PDB entry 8D4R | X-ray diffraction, 3.81 A resolution | chains G and D of the 6 polymer chains in the assembly

== Chain G ==
Molecule: Envelope glycoprotein gp120
From: Human immunodeficiency virus 1
Chain sequence (427 residues; row label = number of the first residue in the row; note: 48 numbers in that range are skipped by the numbering (no residue carries them; nothing is unmodelled there)):
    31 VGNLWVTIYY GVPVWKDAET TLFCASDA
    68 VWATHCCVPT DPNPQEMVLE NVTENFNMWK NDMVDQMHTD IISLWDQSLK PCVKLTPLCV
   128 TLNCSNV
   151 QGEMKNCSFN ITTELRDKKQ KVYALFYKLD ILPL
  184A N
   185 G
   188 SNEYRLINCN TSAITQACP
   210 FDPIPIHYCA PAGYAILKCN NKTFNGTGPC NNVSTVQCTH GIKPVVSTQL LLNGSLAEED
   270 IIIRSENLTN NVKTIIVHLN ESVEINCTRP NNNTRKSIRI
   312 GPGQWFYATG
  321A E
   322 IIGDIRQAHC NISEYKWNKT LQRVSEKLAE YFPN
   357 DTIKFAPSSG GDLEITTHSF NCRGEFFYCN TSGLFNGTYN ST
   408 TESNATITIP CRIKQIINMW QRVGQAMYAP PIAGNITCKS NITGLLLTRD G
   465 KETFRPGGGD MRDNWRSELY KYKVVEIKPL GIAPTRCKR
Disulfide bonds: Cys54-Cys74, Cys119-Cys205, Cys126-Cys196, Cys131-Cys157, Cys218-Cys247, Cys228-Cys239, Cys296-Cys331, Cys378-Cys445, Cys385-Cys418
Glycans and other covalent adducts: glycan linked to Asn88, Asn262, Asn332; N-acetylglucosamine (NAG) linked to Asn130, Asn156, Asn160, Asn197, Asn230, Asn241, Asn289, Asn295, Asn301, Asn339, Asn386, Asn392, Asn442, Asn448

== Chain D ==
Molecule: 35O22 Fab heavy chain
From: Homo sapiens
Notes: antibody fragment or engineered binder
Chain sequence (187 residues; row label = number of the first residue in the row; note: 40 numbers in that range are skipped by the numbering (no residue carries them; nothing is unmodelled there); a row labelled like 72A-72H holds insertion residues (72A, then the next letters in order)):
     1 EGQLVQSGAE LKKPGASVKI SCKTSGYRFN FYHINWIRQT AGRGPEWMGW IS
   52A P
    53 YSGDKNLAPA FQDRVIMTTD
72A-72H TEVPVTSF
    73 TSTGAAYMEI
82A-82C RNL
    83 KFDDTGTYFC AKGLLRDG
100A-100F SSTWLP
   101 YLWGQGTLLT VSSASTKGPS VFP
   138 LGCLVKDYFP EPVT
   163 VHTFPAVLQS SGLYSLSS
   196 CNVNHKPSNT KVDK
Disulfide bonds: Cys22-Cys92, Cys140-Cys196

== How chain G and chain D interact ==
Contacting residue pairs (12):
  Glu87(G) - Tyr53(D)
  Asn88(G) - Arg28(D)
  Asn88(G) - Phe31(D)
  Asn88(G) - Tyr53(D)
  Asn88(G) - Arg98(D)
  Thr90(G) - Arg28(D)  hydrogen bond
  Thr90(G) - Thr72F(D)
  Thr90(G) - Ser72G(D)
  Asn92(G) - Ser72G(D)
  Pro238(G) - Pro72D(D)  hydrophobic
  Pro238(G) - Val72E(D)
  Asn240(G) - Pro72D(D)
Also at the interface, not in a pair above, chain D (10 interface residues in all): Asn30, Glu72B

== Overview ==
6 residues of chain G face 10 of chain D across their interface, with 1 hydrogen bond. The hydrogen-bonded
pair is Thr90(G)-Arg28(D). Covalently linked N-acetylglucosamine: at Asn130(G), Asn156(G), Asn160(G),
Asn197(G), Asn230(G) and Asn241(G) and 8 more.
Chain G is Envelope glycoprotein gp120 (Human immunodeficiency virus 1) and chain D is 35O22 Fab heavy chain
(Homo sapiens); the structure, Crystal Structure of Mosaic HIV-1 Envelope (MosM3.2) in Complex with antibodies
PGT124 and 35O22 at 3.8 ..., was determined by X-ray diffraction.
